9N4Z - chains F and G of the 204 polymer chains in the assembly; structure by electron microscopy, 3.00 A resolution.

== Chain F ==
Molecule: Flagellar M-ring protein
Source organism: Salmonella enterica subsp. enterica serovar Typhimurium
UniProt: P15928 (FLIF_SALTY); residue numbers follow UniProt; this construct covers 1-560
Amino-acid sequence (560 residues; each row starts with the number of its first residue):
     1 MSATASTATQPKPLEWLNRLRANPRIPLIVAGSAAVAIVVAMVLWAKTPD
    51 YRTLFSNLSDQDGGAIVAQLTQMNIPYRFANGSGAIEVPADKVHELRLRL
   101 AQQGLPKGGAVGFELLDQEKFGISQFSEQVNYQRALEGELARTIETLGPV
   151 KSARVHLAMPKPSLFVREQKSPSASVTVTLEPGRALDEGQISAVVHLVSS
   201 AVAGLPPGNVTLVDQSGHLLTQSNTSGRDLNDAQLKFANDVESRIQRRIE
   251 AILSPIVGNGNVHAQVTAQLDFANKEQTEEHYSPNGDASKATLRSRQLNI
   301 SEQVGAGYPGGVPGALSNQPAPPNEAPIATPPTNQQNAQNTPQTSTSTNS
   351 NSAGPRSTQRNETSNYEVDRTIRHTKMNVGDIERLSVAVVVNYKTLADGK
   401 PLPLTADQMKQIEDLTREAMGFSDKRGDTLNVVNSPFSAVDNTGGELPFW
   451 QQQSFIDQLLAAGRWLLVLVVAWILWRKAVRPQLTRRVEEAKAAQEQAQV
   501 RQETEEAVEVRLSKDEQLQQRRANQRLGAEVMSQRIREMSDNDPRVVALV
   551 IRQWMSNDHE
Disordered / not traced: 1-513, 560

== Chain G ==
Molecule: Flagellar motor switch protein FliG
Source organism: Salmonella enterica subsp. enterica serovar Typhimurium
UniProt: P0A1J9 (FLIG_SALTY); residue numbers follow UniProt; this construct covers 1-331
Amino-acid sequence (331 residues; row label = number of the first residue in the row):
     1 MSNLSGTDKSVILLMTIGEDRAAEVFKHLSTREVQALSTAMANVRQISNK
    51 QLTDVLSEFEQEAEQFAALNINANEYLRSVLVKALGEERASSLLEDILET
   101 RDTTSGIETLNFMEPQSAADLIRDEHPQIIATILVHLKRSQAADILALFD
   151 ERLRHDVMLRIATFGGVQPAALAELTEVLNGLLDGQNLKRSKMGGVRTAA
   201 EIINLMKTQQEEAVITAVREFDGELAQKIIDEMFLFENLVDVDDRSIQRL
   251 LQEVDSESLLIALKGAEPPLREKFLRNMSQRAADILRDDLANRGPVRLSQ
   301 VENEQKAILLIVRRLAETGEMVIGSGEDTYV
Disordered / not traced: 1-5, 325-331
UniProt features mapped onto this chain:
  - motif: Glu125 to Gln128 (Part of the EHPQR-motif)
  - site: Arg160 (Part of the EHPQR-motif)

== How chain F and chain G interact ==
Pairs across the interface (6; chain F residue first):
  Arg545(F) - Asn70(G)
  Val546(F) - Phe66(G)
  Val546(F) - Ala67(G)  hydrophobic
  Val546(F) - Asn70(G)
  Ala548(F) - Val25(G)
  Ala548(F) - His28(G)
Other interface residues (no listed pair), chain F (5 interface residues in all): Asp543, Ile551
Other interface residues (no listed pair), chain G (7 interface residues in all): Ser10, Leu29

== In short ==
5 residues of chain F face 7 of chain G across their interface.
Chain F is Flagellar M-ring protein and chain G is Flagellar motor switch protein FliG, both from Salmonella
enterica subsp. enterica serovar Typhimurium; the structure, CCW Flagellar Switch Complex - FliF, FliG, FliM,
and FliN forming 34-mer C-ring from Salmonella, was determined by electron microscopy together with 9N49 from
the same study.
